PDB entry 8DEU | electron microscopy, 2.95 A resolution | chains A and C of the 4 polymer chains in the assembly

== Chain A (and C) ==
Name: Efflux pump membrane transporter
Source organism: Neisseria gonorrhoeae
Notes: chain C of this document is another copy of the same molecule, construct and numbering; everything in this record applies to it too
Reference sequence: A0A6V7GUB3 (A0A6V7GUB3_NEIGO); residues 1-1067 here = UniProt positions 1-1067
Sequence (1067 residues; row label = number of the first residue in the row):
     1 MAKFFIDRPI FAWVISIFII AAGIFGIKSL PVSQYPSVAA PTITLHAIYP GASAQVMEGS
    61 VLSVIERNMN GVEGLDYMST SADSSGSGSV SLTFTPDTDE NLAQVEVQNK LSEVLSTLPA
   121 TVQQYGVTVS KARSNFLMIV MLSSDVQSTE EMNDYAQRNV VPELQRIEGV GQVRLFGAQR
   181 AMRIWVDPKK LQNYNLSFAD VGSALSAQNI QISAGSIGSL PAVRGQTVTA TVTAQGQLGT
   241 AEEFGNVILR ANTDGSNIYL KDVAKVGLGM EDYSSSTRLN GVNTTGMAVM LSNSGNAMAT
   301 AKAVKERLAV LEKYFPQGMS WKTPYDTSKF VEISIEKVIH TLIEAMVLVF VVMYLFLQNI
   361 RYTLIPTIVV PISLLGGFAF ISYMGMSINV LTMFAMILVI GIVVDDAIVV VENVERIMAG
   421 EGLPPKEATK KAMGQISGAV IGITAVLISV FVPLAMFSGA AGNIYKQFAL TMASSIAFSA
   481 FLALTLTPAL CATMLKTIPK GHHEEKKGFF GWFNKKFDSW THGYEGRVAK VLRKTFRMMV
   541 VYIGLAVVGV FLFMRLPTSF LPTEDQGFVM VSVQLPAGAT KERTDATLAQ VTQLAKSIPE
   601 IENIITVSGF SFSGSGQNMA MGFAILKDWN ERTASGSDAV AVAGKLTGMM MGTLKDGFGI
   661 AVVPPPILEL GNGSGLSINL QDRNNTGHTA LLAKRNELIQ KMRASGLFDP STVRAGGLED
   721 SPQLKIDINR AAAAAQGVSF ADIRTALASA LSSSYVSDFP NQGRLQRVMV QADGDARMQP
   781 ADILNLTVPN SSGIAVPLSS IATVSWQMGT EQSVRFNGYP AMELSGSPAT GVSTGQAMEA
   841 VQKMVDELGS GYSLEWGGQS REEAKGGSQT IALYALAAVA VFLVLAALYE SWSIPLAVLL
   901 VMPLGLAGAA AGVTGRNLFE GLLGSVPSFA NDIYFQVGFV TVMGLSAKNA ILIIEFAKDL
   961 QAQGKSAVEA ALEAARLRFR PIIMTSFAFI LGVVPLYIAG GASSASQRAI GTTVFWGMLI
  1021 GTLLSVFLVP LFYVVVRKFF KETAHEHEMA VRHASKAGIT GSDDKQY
Disordered / not traced: 1042-1067 (chain C: 445, 1042-1067)
Sequence notes: conflict Val738 (Ile in A0A6V7GUB3), Ser752 (Gly in A0A6V7GUB3), Ser757 (Asn in A0A6V7GUB3), 22 further conflict positions vs the reference (A0A6V7GUB3) not listed
Ligand contacts:
  - phosphatidylethanolamine (PTY), molecule 1: Met1, Phe380, Ile448, Val452, Met456, Leu470, Ala477, Phe481
  - phosphatidylethanolamine (PTY), molecule 2: Phe4, Phe11, Val14, Ile15, Phe18, Ile19, Ala22, Ala379, Phe380, Tyr383, Phe478
  - phosphatidylethanolamine (PTY), molecule 3: Trp13, Ile17, Ile20, Ala21, Ile24
  - phosphatidylethanolamine (PTY), molecule 4: Trp13, Ile20, Ile368, Pro371, Leu375
  - phosphatidylethanolamine (PTY), molecule 5: Ile27, Lys28, Ser29, Leu30, Pro31, Ile339
  - phosphatidylethanolamine (PTY), molecule 6: Ile27, Val32, Ile339, Leu342, Pro371, Leu374, Leu375, Phe378, Ile388
  - phosphatidylethanolamine (PTY), molecule 7: Gly438, Gly442, Val884, Ala887, Leu888
  - phosphatidylethanolamine (PTY), molecule 8: Ala878, Val879, Phe882, Trp892, Ser893, Leu896, Leu899, Phe1040
  - phosphatidylethanolamine (PTY), molecule 9: Val879, Phe882, Leu883, Trp892
From the paper describing this entry:
  - binding site for CASP peptide: Phe136, Ile139, Met141, Arg174, Phe176, Ser275, Thr277, Ala288, Met290, Tyr325, Phe568, Ile605, Val607, Phe610, Phe612, Phe623, Ile625, Leu668

== Interface between chain A and chain C ==
Residue-residue contacts (98):
  Tyr49(A) with Gln211(C), hydrogen bond; Ser213(C)
  Gly51(A) with Ser213(C); Gly215(C)
  Gly59(A) with Leu765(C)
  Ser60(A) with Leu765(C)
  Arg67(A) with Arg764(C); Leu765(C)
  Asn70(A) with Gln165(C); Arg166(C), hydrogen bond
  Gly71(A) with Gln165(C)
  Ser84(A) with Thr231(C)
  Leu102(A) with Asn101(C)
  Val105(A) with Gln108(C)
  Glu106(A) with Lys131(C), salt bridge
  Asn109(A) with Gln104(C); Gln108(C), hydrogen bond
  Glu113(A) with Thr128(C)
  Trp185(A) with Pro221(C), hydrophobic
  Tyr273(A) with Leu220(C); Pro221(C), hydrophobic
  Ser274(A) with Leu220(C)
  Gly578(A) with Thr227(C); Val228(C); Thr229(C), hydrogen bond (backbone-backbone)
  Ala579(A) with Thr229(C)
  Thr580(A) with Gln226(C), hydrogen bond (side chain-backbone); Thr227(C); Val228(C); Thr229(C)
  Glu582(A) with Ala222(C); Gln226(C)
  Arg583(A) with Thr227(C)
  Gln617(A) with Gly218(C), hydrogen bond (side chain-backbone); Ser219(C); Leu220(C); Thr229(C)
  Arg683(A) with Asn159(C); Glu163(C), salt bridge; Leu311(C); Tyr314(C)
  Asn685(A) with Gln762(C)
  Pro722(A) with Ala230(C)
  Gln723(A) with Thr231(C)
  Leu724(A) with Ile217(C), hydrophobic; Thr231(C), hydrogen bond (backbone-backbone); Val232(C); Thr233(C), hydrogen bond (backbone-backbone)
  Lys725(A) with Thr233(C)
  Ile726(A) with Val232(C), hydrophobic; Thr233(C), hydrogen bond (backbone-backbone)
  Ile728(A) with Ala234(C)
  Arg730(A) with Gln208(C), hydrogen bond (side chain-backbone); Gly236(C), hydrogen bond (side chain-backbone); Leu238(C)
  Phe740(A) with Ala207(C); Ile212(C), hydrophobic; Gly236(C)
  Arg744(A) with Ile210(C); Gln211(C), hydrogen bond (side chain-backbone); Ile212(C)
  Leu747(A) with Ala214(C); Ala234(C), hydrophobic
  Ala748(A) with Ser213(C)
  Leu751(A) with Ala214(C); Ser216(C); Val232(C), hydrophobic
  Arg777(A) with Ile217(C); Ser219(C); Pro221(C), hydrogen bond (side chain-backbone)
  Met778(A) with Ile217(C); Ala222(C), hydrophobic; Val223(C), hydrophobic; Gln226(C), hydrogen bond (backbone-side chain)
  Gln779(A) with Ile217(C)
  Pro780(A) with Ile217(C), hydrophobic
  Ile783(A) with Ile217(C), hydrophobic
  Trp806(A) with Ala230(C), hydrophobic
  Glu811(A) with Thr231(C)
  Asn817(A) with Arg166(C), hydrogen bond (backbone-side chain)
  Tyr819(A) with Asn159(C), hydrogen bond (side chain-backbone); Glu163(C), hydrogen bond
  Asp846(A) with Lys313(C)
  Ser850(A) with Lys313(C)
  Gly851(A) with Tyr314(C)
  Ser853(A) with Tyr314(C)
  Leu876(A) with Phe25(C), hydrophobic
  Leu883(A) with Val14(C); Ile17(C), hydrophobic
  Ala886(A) with Ile10(C)
  Ala887(A) with Phe11(C); Val14(C), hydrophobic
  Glu890(A) with Arg8(C); Pro9(C); Ile10(C), hydrogen bond (side chain-backbone); Phe11(C)
  Trp892(A) with Ile10(C); Trp13(C), hydrophobic
Other interface residues (no listed pair), chain A (67 interface residues in all): Ala52, Ser53, Val56, Val64, Leu75, Met78, Asp727, Ala734, Ser752, Tyr852, Ala880, Val884
Other interface residues (no listed pair), chain C (59 interface residues in all): Phe18, Val105, Arg158, Pro162, Gln237, Ile248, Asn257, Arg307, Gly763

== Overview ==
The interface between chain A and chain C involves 67 residues on one side and 59 on the other, with 18
hydrogen bonds and 2 salt bridges. Polar pairs include Glu106(A)-Lys131(C), Arg683(A)-Glu163(C) and
Tyr49(A)-Gln211(C). Chain A binds 9 copies of phosphatidylethanolamine. The paper reports a binding site for
CASP peptide at Phe136(A), Ile139(A) and Met141(A) among others.
Both chains are Efflux pump membrane transporter (Neisseria gonorrhoeae). Entry 8DEU (Cryo-electron microscopy
structure of Neisseria gonorrhoeae multidrug efflux pump MtrD with CASP peptide complex) was determined by
electron microscopy together with 8DEV and 8DEW from the same study.
